Entry 1EIR (X-ray diffraction, 2.00 A resolution); this record covers chain A.

== Chain A ==
Name: 2,3-dihydroxybiphenyl-1,2-dioxygenase
From: Pseudomonas sp
Notes: EC 1.13.11.39
UniProtKB: P17297 (BPHC_PSES1); numbering as in UniProt (aligned over 1-292)
Sequence (292 residues; numbered 1 to 292; the number before each row is that of its first residue):
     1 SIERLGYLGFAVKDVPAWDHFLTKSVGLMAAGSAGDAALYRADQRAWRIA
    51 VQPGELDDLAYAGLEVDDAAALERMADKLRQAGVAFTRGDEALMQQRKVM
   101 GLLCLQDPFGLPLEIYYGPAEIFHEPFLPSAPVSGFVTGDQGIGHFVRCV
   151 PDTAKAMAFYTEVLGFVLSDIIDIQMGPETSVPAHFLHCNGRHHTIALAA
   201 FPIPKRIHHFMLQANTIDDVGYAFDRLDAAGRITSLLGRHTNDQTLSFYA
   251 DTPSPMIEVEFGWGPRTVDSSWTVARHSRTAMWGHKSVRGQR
Disordered / not traced: 290-292
Metal / ion sites: Fe ion: His145, His209, Glu260 (together with biphenyl-2,3-diol)
Residues lining bound ligands: biphenyl-2,3-diol (BPY): His145, Val147, Ile172, Ile174, Phe186, His194, Phe201, His208, His209, His240, Asn242, Asp243, Tyr249, Glu260, Thr280

== In short ==
Chain A binds biphenyl-2,3-diol. His145, His209 and Glu260 coordinate a Fe ion ion.
Chain A is 2,3-dihydroxybiphenyl-1,2-dioxygenase (Pseudomonas sp); the structure,
2,3-dihydroxybiphenyl-1,2-dioxygenase, was determined by X-ray diffraction, deposited together with 1EIQ and
1EIL.
